Entry 4H1I (X-ray diffraction, 3.10 A resolution); this record covers chains A and C.

# Chain A (and C)
Molecule: Thymidylate synthase
Source organism: Homo sapiens
Notes: EC 2.1.1.45; chain C of this document is another copy of the same molecule, construct and numbering; everything in this record applies to it too
UniProt: P04818 (TYSY_HUMAN); residue numbers follow UniProt; this construct covers 1-313
Chain sequence (318 residues; row label = number of the first residue in the row):
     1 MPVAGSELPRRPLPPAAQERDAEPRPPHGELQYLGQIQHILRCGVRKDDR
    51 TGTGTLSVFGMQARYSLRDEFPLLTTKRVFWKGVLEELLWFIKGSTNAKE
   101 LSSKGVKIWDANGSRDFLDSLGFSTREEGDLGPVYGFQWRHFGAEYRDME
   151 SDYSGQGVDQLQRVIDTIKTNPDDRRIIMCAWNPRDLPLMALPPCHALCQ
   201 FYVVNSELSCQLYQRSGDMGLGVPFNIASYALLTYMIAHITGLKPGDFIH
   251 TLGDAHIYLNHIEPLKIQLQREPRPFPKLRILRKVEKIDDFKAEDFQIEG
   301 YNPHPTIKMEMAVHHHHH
Disordered / not traced: 1-25, 307-318
Sequence notes: expression tag (314-318)
UniProt features mapped onto this chain:
  - active site: Cys195 (Nucleophile)
  - binding site (dUMP): Arg50, Arg175, Arg176, Cys195, His196, Arg215 to Asp218, Asn226, His256 to Tyr258
  - binding site ((6R)-5,10-methylene-5,6,7,8-tetrahydrofolate): Asp218, Ala312
  - modified residue: Ser114 (Phosphoserine)
  - cross-link (Glycyl lysine isopeptide (Lys-Gly)): Lys287 (interchain with G-Cter in SUMO2), Lys292 (interchain with G-Cter in SUMO2), Lys308 (interchain with G-Cter in SUMO2)
Reported in the primary citation:
  - conformationally variable residues (loop rearrangement, order/disorder transition): Lys107 to Glu128, Ile108 to Gly129, Ala181 to Ala197
  - catalytic residues: Cys195

# How chain A and chain C interact
Pairs across the interface - 100 pairs, chain A then chain C:
  Val45(A) - Val204(C)  hydrophobic
  Arg46(A) - Val204(C)
  Lys47(A) - Asp173(C)  hydrogen bond (side chain-backbone)
  Lys47(A) - Arg175(C)
  Lys47(A) - Tyr202(C)
  Lys47(A) - Val203(C)
  Asp48(A) - Asp173(C)
  Asp49(A) - Arg175(C)
  Arg50(A) - Asp174(C)  salt bridge
  Arg50(A) - Arg176(C)
  Ser57(A) - Tyr202(C)  hydrogen bond
  Phe59(A) - Arg64(C)  hydrogen bond (backbone-side chain)
  Phe59(A) - Gln200(C)
  Phe59(A) - Tyr202(C)  hydrophobic
  Phe59(A) - Ser209(C)
  Phe59(A) - Cys210(C)
  Phe59(A) - Gln211(C)
  Phe59(A) - Ile249(C)
  Gly60(A) - Gln62(C)
  Gly60(A) - Arg64(C)  hydrogen bond (backbone-side chain)
  Gly60(A) - Gln211(C)
  Met61(A) - Gln62(C)  hydrogen bond (backbone-side chain)
  Gln62(A) - Gly60(C)
  Gln62(A) - Met61(C)  hydrogen bond (side chain-backbone)
  Gln62(A) - Gln62(C)  hydrogen bond (side chain-backbone)
  Gln62(A) - Thr251(C)
  Arg64(A) - Phe59(C)  hydrogen bond (side chain-backbone)
  Arg64(A) - Gly60(C)  hydrogen bond (side chain-backbone)
  Phe142(A) - Asn183(C)
  Phe142(A) - Pro184(C)  hydrophobic
  Asp173(A) - Lys47(C)  hydrogen bond (backbone-side chain)
  Asp173(A) - Asp48(C)
  Asp174(A) - Arg50(C)  salt bridge
  Arg175(A) - Lys47(C)
  Arg175(A) - Asp49(C)  salt bridge
  Arg175(A) - Arg215(C)  hydrogen bond (backbone-side chain)
  Arg175(A) - Ser216(C)
  Arg175(A) - Asp254(C)
  Arg175(A) - His256(C)
  Arg175(A) - Tyr258(C)  hydrogen bond
  Arg176(A) - Arg50(C)
  Arg176(A) - Trp182(C)
  Arg176(A) - Pro193(C)
  Arg176(A) - Arg215(C)
  Ile178(A) - Trp182(C)
  Ile178(A) - Arg215(C)
  Cys180(A) - Cys180(C)  hydrophobic
  Cys180(A) - Trp182(C)
  Trp182(A) - Arg176(C)
  Trp182(A) - Ile178(C)  hydrophobic
  Trp182(A) - Cys180(C)
  Pro184(A) - Phe142(C)
  Pro184(A) - Val158(C)
  Pro184(A) - Gln160(C)
  Arg185(A) - Phe142(C)
  Arg185(A) - Gly143(C)  hydrogen bond (side chain-backbone)
  Arg185(A) - Val158(C)
  Leu192(A) - Arg176(C)
  Pro193(A) - Arg176(C)
  Ala197(A) - Leu198(C)  hydrophobic
  Leu198(A) - Ala197(C)  hydrophobic
  Leu198(A) - Leu198(C)  hydrophobic
  Leu198(A) - Tyr213(C)  hydrophobic
  Gln200(A) - Phe59(C)
  Gln200(A) - Tyr213(C)  hydrogen bond
  Gln200(A) - Arg215(C)  hydrogen bond (side chain-backbone)
  Gln200(A) - Gly253(C)
  Tyr202(A) - Lys47(C)
  Tyr202(A) - Ser57(C)  hydrogen bond
  Tyr202(A) - Phe59(C)  hydrophobic
  Tyr202(A) - Asp254(C)
  Val203(A) - Lys47(C)
  Val204(A) - Val45(C)  hydrophobic
  Val204(A) - Arg46(C)
  Ser209(A) - Phe59(C)
  Cys210(A) - Phe59(C)
  Gln211(A) - Phe59(C)
  Gln211(A) - Tyr213(C)  hydrogen bond
  Gln211(A) - Thr251(C)
  Gln211(A) - Leu252(C)
  Gln211(A) - Gly253(C)
  Tyr213(A) - Leu198(C)  hydrophobic
  Tyr213(A) - Gln200(C)  hydrogen bond
  Tyr213(A) - Gln211(C)  hydrogen bond
  Tyr213(A) - Tyr213(C)  hydrophobic
  Arg215(A) - Arg175(C)  hydrogen bond (side chain-backbone)
  Arg215(A) - Arg176(C)
  Arg215(A) - Ile178(C)
  Arg215(A) - Gln200(C)  hydrogen bond (backbone-side chain)
  Ser216(A) - Arg175(C)  hydrogen bond
  Ile249(A) - Phe59(C)
  Thr251(A) - Gln211(C)
  Thr251(A) - Thr251(C)
  Leu252(A) - Gln211(C)
  Gly253(A) - Gln200(C)
  Gly253(A) - Gln211(C)
  Asp254(A) - Arg175(C)
  Asp254(A) - Tyr202(C)
  His256(A) - Arg175(C)
  Tyr258(A) - Arg175(C)  hydrogen bond
Interface residues without a listed pair, chain A (52 interface residues in all): Thr55, Val58, Val158, Gln160, Asn171, Pro172, Asn183, Phe201, Asn205
Interface residues without a listed pair, chain C (53 interface residues in all): Thr55, Val58, Ala144, Gly157, Arg163, Pro172, Leu192, Asn205

# Overview
Chain A and chain C form an interface of 52 and 53 residues respectively; the contacts include 23 hydrogen
bonds and 3 salt bridges. Polar contacts include Arg50(A)-Asp174(C), Arg175(A)-Asp49(C) and
Lys47(A)-Asp173(C). From the paper: the catalytic residue Cys195(A); conformational variability at Lys107(A),
Ile108(A) and Ala181(A).
Both chains are Thymidylate synthase (Homo sapiens). Entry 4H1I (Structure of human thymidylate synthase at
low salt conditions) was determined by X-ray diffraction together with 4GYH from the same study.
